Entry 7YHA (X-ray diffraction, 2.13 A resolution); this record covers chain A.

[Chain A]
Protein: Beta-lactamase class B IMP-1
Organism: Pseudomonas aeruginosa
Notes: EC 3.5.2.6
UniProtKB: Q79MP6 (Q79MP6_PSEAI); numbering as in UniProt (aligned over 21-239)
Sequence (219 residues; numbered 21 to 239; the number before each row is that of its first residue):
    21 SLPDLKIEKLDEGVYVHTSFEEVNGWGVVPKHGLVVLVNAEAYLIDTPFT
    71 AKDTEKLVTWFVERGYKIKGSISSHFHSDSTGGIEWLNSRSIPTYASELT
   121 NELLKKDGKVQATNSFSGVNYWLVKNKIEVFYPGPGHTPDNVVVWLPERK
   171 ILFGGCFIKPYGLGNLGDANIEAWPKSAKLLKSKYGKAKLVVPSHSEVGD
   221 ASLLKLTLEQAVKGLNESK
Ion coordination: Zn2+ site 1: His-95, His-97, His-157; Zn2+ site 2: Asp-99, Cys-176, His-215 (together with ITK)
Residues lining bound ligands:
  - ITK ([3-[4-(4-methylphenyl)-1,2,3-triazol-1-yl]phenyl]methylphosphonic acid), molecule 1: Glu-41, Val-43, Trp-46, Val-49, Pro-50, His-97, Ser-98, Asp-99, Asn-185, His-215
  - ITK, molecule 2: Trp-46, Asp-99, His-157, Cys-176, Lys-179, Tyr-181, Gly-182, Leu-183, Gly-184, Asn-185, His-215, Ser-216

[Overview]
Chain A binds compound ITK. The Zn2+ site 1 is built by His-95, His-97 and His-157. The Zn2+ site 2 is built
by Asp-99, Cys-176 and His-215.
Chain A is Beta-lactamase class B IMP-1 (Pseudomonas aeruginosa); the structure, Crystal structure of IMP-1
MBL in complex with (3-(4-(p-tolyl)-1H-1,2,3-triazol-1-yl)benzyl)phosphonic acid, was determined by X-ray
diffraction together with 7YH9, 7YHB, 7YHC and 7YHD from the same study.
